7KSO - chains A and B of the 6 polymer chains in the assembly; structure by electron microscopy, 3.90 A resolution.

Chain A:
Protein: Histone-lysine N-methyltransferase EZH1
From: Homo sapiens
Notes: EC 2.1.1.356
UniProt: Q92800 (EZH1_HUMAN); residue numbers follow UniProt; this construct covers 1-747
Amino-acid sequence (747 residues; row label = number of the first residue in the row):
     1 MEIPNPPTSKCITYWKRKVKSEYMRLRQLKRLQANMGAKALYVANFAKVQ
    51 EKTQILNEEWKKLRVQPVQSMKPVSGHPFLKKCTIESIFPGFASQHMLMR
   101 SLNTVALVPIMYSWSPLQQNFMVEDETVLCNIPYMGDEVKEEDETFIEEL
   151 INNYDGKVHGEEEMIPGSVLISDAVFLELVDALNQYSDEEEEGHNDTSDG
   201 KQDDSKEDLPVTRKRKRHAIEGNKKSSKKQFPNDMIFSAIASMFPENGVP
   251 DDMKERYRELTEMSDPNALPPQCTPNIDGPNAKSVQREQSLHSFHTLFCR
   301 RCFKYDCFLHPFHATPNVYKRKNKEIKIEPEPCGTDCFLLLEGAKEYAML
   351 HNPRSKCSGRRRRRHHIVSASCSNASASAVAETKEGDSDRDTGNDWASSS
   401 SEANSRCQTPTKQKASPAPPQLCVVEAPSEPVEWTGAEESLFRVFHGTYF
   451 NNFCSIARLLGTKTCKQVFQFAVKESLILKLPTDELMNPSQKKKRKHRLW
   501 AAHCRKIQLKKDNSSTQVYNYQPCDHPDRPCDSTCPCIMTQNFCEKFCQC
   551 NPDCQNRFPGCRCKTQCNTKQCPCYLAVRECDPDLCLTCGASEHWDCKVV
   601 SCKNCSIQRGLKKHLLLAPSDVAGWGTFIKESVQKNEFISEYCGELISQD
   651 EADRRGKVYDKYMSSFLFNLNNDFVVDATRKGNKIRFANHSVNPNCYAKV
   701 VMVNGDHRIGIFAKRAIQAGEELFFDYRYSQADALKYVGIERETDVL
Not modelled in the structure: 1-30, 74-79, 125-271, 323-431, 478-517, 728-747
Ion coordination: Zn2+ site 1: Cys307, His310; Zn2+ site 2: Cys524, Cys548; Zn2+ site 3: Cys531, Cys544, Cys550; Zn2+ site 4: Cys531, Cys544; Zn2+ site 5: Cys561, Cys581, Cys589; Zn2+ site 6: Cys561, Cys567, Cys572; Zn2+ site 7 near Cys567 (its only coordinating residue here)
Reported in the primary citation:
  - mutagenesis - R31A/R64A/R100A/R321A/R443A: unchanged catalytic activity on methyltransferase

Chain B:
Protein: Polycomb protein EED
From: Homo sapiens
UniProt: O75530 (EED_HUMAN); residue numbers follow UniProt; this construct covers 1-441
Amino-acid sequence (441 residues; numbered 1 to 441; the number before each row is that of its first residue):
     1 MSEREVSTAPAGTDMPAAKKQKLSSDENSNPDLSGDENDDAVSIESGTNT
    51 ERPDTPTNTPNAPGRKSWGKGKWKSKKCKYSFKCVNSLKEDHNQPLFGVQ
   101 FNWHSKEGDPLVFATVGSNRVTLYECHSQGEIRLLQSYVDADADENFYTC
   151 AWTYDSNTSHPLLAVAGSRGIIRIINPITMQCIKHYVGHGNAINELKFHP
   201 RDPNLLLSVSKDHALRLWNIQTDTLVAIFGGVEGHRDEVLSADYDLLGEK
   251 IMSCGMDHSLKLWRINSKRMMNAIKESYDYNPNKTNRPFISQKIHFPDFS
   301 TRDIHRNYVDCVRWLGDLILSKSCENAIVCWKPGKMEDDIDKIKPSESNV
   351 TILGRFDYSQCDIWYMRFSMDFWQKMLALGNQVGKLYVWDLEVEDPHKAK
   401 CTTLTHHKCGAAIRQTSFSRDSSILIAVCDDASIWRWDRLR
Not modelled in the structure: 1-75, 441
Swiss-Prot annotation at these positions:
  - modified residue: Ser2 (N-acetylserine), Ser34 (Phosphoserine), Thr55 (Phosphothreonine), Lys66 (N6,N6,N6-trimethyllysine), Lys197 (N6,N6,N6-trimethyllysine), Lys268 (N6,N6,N6-trimethyllysine), Lys284 (N6,N6,N6-trimethyllysine)

Chain A / chain B interface:
Residue-residue contacts (93; chain A residue first):
  Gly37(A) - Met336(B)
  Ala38(A) - Leu353(B)  hydrophobic
  Lys39(A) - Glu394(B)
  Lys39(A) - Asp395(B)
  Leu41(A) - Lys332(B)
  Leu41(A) - Met336(B)  hydrophobic
  Tyr42(A) - Leu391(B)  hydrogen bond (side chain-backbone)
  Tyr42(A) - Val393(B)
  Tyr42(A) - Pro396(B)  hydrophobic
  Val43(A) - Glu394(B)
  Asn45(A) - Leu315(B)  hydrogen bond (side chain-backbone)
  Asn45(A) - Gly316(B)
  Asn45(A) - Asp317(B)  hydrogen bond (side chain-backbone)
  Asn45(A) - Leu318(B)
  Phe46(A) - Glu392(B)
  Lys48(A) - Asp317(B)  salt bridge
  Val49(A) - Leu246(B)  hydrophobic
  Val49(A) - Gly316(B)
  Val49(A) - Gln374(B)
  Gln50(A) - Trp373(B)
  Lys52(A) - Leu247(B)
  Lys52(A) - Asp317(B)  salt bridge
  Thr53(A) - Phe372(B)
  Thr53(A) - Trp373(B)
  Leu56(A) - Leu246(B)
  Leu56(A) - Phe372(B)  hydrophobic
  Asn57(A) - Phe372(B)
  Asn57(A) - Trp373(B)
  Trp60(A) - Trp103(B)
  Trp60(A) - His104(B)  hydrogen bond (side chain-backbone)
  Trp60(A) - Ser105(B)  hydrogen bond (side chain-backbone)
  Trp60(A) - Lys106(B)
  Trp60(A) - Glu107(B)
  Trp60(A) - Arg420(B)
  Leu63(A) - Tyr154(B)  hydrophobic
  Val65(A) - His104(B)
  Val65(A) - Ser105(B)
  Val65(A) - Lys106(B)  hydrogen bond (backbone-side chain)
  Val65(A) - Tyr154(B)  hydrophobic
  Val65(A) - Ser159(B)
  Gln66(A) - Ser159(B)
  Gln66(A) - His160(B)
  Val68(A) - Leu135(B)  hydrophobic
  Val68(A) - Gln136(B)
  Val68(A) - Pro177(B)  hydrophobic
  Gln69(A) - Gln136(B)  hydrogen bond (backbone-side chain)
  Ser70(A) - Leu135(B)  hydrogen bond (side chain-backbone)
  Cys83(A) - Asp91(B)
  Thr84(A) - Asp91(B)  hydrogen bond (backbone-side chain)
  Ile85(A) - Leu88(B)  hydrophobic
  Ile85(A) - Glu90(B)
  Ile85(A) - Tyr124(B)
  Ile85(A) - Leu134(B)  hydrophobic
  Glu86(A) - Leu88(B)
  Glu86(A) - Lys89(B)
  Ser87(A) - Asn86(B)
  Ile88(A) - Ser87(B)  hydrogen bond (backbone-backbone)
  Phe89(A) - Cys84(B)  hydrophobic
  Phe89(A) - Ser87(B)
  Phe92(A) - Gln129(B)
  Gln95(A) - Ile132(B)  hydrogen bond (side chain-backbone)
  Gln95(A) - Arg133(B)
  Gln95(A) - Leu134(B)  hydrogen bond (side chain-backbone)
  Met97(A) - Leu134(B)  hydrophobic
  Met97(A) - Leu135(B)
  Met99(A) - Arg120(B)
  Met99(A) - Val139(B)  hydrophobic
  Arg100(A) - Ser137(B)
  Arg100(A) - Tyr138(B)
  Arg100(A) - Val139(B)  hydrogen bond (backbone-backbone)
  Arg100(A) - Met180(B)  hydrogen bond
  Ser101(A) - Val139(B)
  Leu102(A) - Tyr138(B)  hydrophobic
  Leu102(A) - Val139(B)  hydrogen bond (backbone-backbone)
  Leu102(A) - Asp140(B)
  Leu102(A) - Ile175(B)  hydrophobic
  Asn103(A) - Arg173(B)  hydrogen bond (backbone-side chain)
  Val105(A) - Ile171(B)  hydrophobic
  Val105(A) - Arg173(B)
  Val105(A) - His185(B)
  Leu107(A) - Arg169(B)
  Pro109(A) - Gly190(B)
  Ile110(A) - Gly190(B)
  Met111(A) - Gly190(B)
  Met111(A) - Asp212(B)
  Tyr112(A) - His213(B)
  Ser113(A) - Asp212(B)  hydrogen bond (backbone-backbone)
  Trp114(A) - Lys293(B)  hydrogen bond (backbone-side chain)
  Ser115(A) - Lys293(B)
  Ser115(A) - His295(B)
  Tyr662(A) - Asp237(B)  hydrogen bond
  Arg680(A) - Arg236(B)
  Lys681(A) - Val232(B)
Also at the interface, not in a pair above, chain A (57 interface residues in all): Gln54, Glu59, Arg64, Met71, Leu98, Thr104, Ala106, Val108
Also at the interface, not in a pair above, chain B (75 interface residues in all): Val85, Val112, Leu123, Gly130, Glu131, Pro161, Ile178, Cys182, His189, Asn191, Arg201, Ala214, Lys375, His406

Summary:
The interface between chain A and chain B involves 57 residues on one side and 75 on the other, with 19
hydrogen bonds and 2 salt bridges. Polar pairs include Lys48(A)-Asp317(B), Lys52(A)-Asp317(B) and
Tyr42(A)-Leu391(B). Cys307(A) and His310(A) coordinate Zn2+ site 1. The paper reports that
R31A/R64A/R100A/R321A/R443A of chain A leave catalytic activity on methyltransferase unchanged.
Chain A is Histone-lysine N-methyltransferase EZH1 and chain B is Polycomb protein EED, both from Homo
sapiens; the structure, Cryo-EM structure of PRC2:EZH1-AEBP2-JARID2, was determined by electron microscopy,
deposited together with 7KSR, 7KTP and 7KTQ.
